Entry 8U5Y (electron microscopy, 3.01 A resolution); this record covers chains A and C of the 4 polymer chains in the assembly.

[Chain A (and C)]
Name: RPA-related protein RADX
Source organism: Homo sapiens
Notes: chain C of this document is another copy of the same molecule, construct and numbering; everything in this record applies to it too
UniProt: Q6NSI4 (RADX_HUMAN); residue numbers follow UniProt; this construct covers 1-855
Amino-acid sequence (855 residues; row label = number of the first residue in the row):
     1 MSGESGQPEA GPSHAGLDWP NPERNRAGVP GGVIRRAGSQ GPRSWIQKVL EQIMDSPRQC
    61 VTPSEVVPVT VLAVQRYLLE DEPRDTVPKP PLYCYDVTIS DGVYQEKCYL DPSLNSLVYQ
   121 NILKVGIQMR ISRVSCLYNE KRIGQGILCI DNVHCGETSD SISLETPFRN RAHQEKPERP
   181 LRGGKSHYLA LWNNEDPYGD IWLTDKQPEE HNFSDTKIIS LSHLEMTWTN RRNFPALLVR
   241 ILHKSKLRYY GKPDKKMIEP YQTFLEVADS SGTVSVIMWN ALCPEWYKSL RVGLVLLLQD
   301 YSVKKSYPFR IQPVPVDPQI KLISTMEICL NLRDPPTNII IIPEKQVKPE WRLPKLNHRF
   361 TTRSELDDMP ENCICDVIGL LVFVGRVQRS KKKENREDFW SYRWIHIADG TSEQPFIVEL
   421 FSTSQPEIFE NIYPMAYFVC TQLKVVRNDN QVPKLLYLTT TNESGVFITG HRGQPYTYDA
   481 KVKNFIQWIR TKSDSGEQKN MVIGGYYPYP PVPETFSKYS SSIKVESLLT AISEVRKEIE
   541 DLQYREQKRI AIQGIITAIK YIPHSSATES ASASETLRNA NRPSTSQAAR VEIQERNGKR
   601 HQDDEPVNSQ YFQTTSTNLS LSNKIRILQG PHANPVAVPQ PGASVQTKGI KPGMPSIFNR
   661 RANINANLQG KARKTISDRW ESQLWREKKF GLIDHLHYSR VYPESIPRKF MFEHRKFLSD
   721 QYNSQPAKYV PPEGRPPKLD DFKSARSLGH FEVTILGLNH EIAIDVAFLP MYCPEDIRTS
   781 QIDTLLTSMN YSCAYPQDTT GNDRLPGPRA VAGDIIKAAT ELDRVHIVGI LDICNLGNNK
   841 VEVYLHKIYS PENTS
Unresolved in the structure: 1-42, 140-142, 567-675, 852-855 (chain C: 1-42, 566-675, 684-690, 852-855)
From the paper describing this entry:
  - self-association interface (contacts with another copy of this molecule): Y307, E526, L529, Q553, N759, E761
  - binding site for the 25-nt DNA strand: R232, R248, Y250, Q262, F264, W279, K304, Y307, F309, N331, R333, R396
  - mutagenesis - Q451A/V452A/P453A/K454A: decreased binding to RAD51 (citing earlier work)

[How chain A and chain C interact]
Residue-residue contacts - 12 pairs, chain A then chain C:
  P57(A) - Q319(C)
  P57(A) - R352(C)
  R58(A) - R352(C)  hydrogen bond (backbone-side chain)
  Q59(A) - S271(C)  hydrogen bond
  Q59(A) - Q319(C)
  Q59(A) - R352(C)  hydrogen bond
  C60(A) - K321(C)
  V87(A) - R231(C)
  P88(A) - T227(C)
  P88(A) - N230(C)
  P88(A) - R231(C)
  R133(A) - K321(C)
Also at the interface, not in a pair above, chain A (8 interface residues in all): T86
Also at the interface, not in a pair above, chain C (10 interface residues in all): H223, N233, S270

[In short]
The interface between chain A and chain C involves 8 residues on one side and 10 on the other; the contacts
include 3 hydrogen bonds. Polar contacts include R58(A)-R352(C), Q59(A)-S271(C) and Q59(A)-R352(C). From the
paper: a binding site for the 25-nt DNA strand at R232(A), R248(A) and Y250(A) among others;
Q451A/V452A/P453A/K454A of chain A reduce binding to RAD51.
Chain A and chain C are both RPA-related protein RADX (Homo sapiens); the structure, human RADX trimer bound
to ssDNA, was determined by electron microscopy.
